PDB entry 7WB4 | electron microscopy, 5.60 A resolution (low resolution: residue-level contacts below are approximate; hydrogen-bond / salt-bridge calls are withheld) | chains h and g of the 27 polymer chains in the assembly

Chain h:
Protein: GATOR complex protein SEC13
Organism: Xenopus laevis
UniProt: Q7ZYJ8 (Q7ZYJ8_XENLA); numbering as in UniProt (aligned over 1-320)
Amino-acid sequence (320 residues; numbered 1 to 320; the number before each row is that of its first residue):
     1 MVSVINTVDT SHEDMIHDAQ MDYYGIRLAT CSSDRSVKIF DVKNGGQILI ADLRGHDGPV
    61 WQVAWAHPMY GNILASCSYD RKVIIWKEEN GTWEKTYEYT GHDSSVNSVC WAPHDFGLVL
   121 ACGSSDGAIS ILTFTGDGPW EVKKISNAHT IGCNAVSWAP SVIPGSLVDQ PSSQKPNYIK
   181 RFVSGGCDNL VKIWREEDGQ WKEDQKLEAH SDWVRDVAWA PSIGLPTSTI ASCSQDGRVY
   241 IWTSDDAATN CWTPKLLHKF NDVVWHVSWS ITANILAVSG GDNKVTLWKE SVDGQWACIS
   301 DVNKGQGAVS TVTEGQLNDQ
Disordered / not traced: 308-320

Chain g:
Protein: Nuclear pore complex protein Nup96
Organism: Xenopus laevis
UniProt: A0A1L8HBE3 (A0A1L8HBE3_XENLA); residues 1-923 here correspond to UniProt positions 820-1742 (UniProt number = residue number + 819)
Amino-acid sequence (923 residues; numbered 1 to 923; the number before each row is that of its first residue):
     1 SKYGLQDSDE EDDQLNNAEA KKLKAAPVPP QGKPPPLQQA TLPGKVTPPP QSPAVDQLDR
    61 VLELDSDMAD ITQDQDLDSV AEEQDITEEQ EPLSASSHIA SSLGINPHAL QVMKASLLLE
   121 EEDGEMINRF SSFPSSMDPY PDVRSPRLFP SSHAKRTSSM GLLQSKFASP SISRISETAQ
   181 GSHSPRILPV TPWSVPAPLA PTFVIPRPAP ETHLRTVGTR RQQELVPLEK SVTHGRGSLL
   241 IDMGLFMGRS FRVGWGPNWT LVHNGDKLTE RLNAEEDQNM DTIDYGFLPK PTSAKSLTES
   301 PFKVHMEKLS LEQKSRELQS YLMPLEIELK NSSVDRSAQC PHFKPNAGVA AIHDYAGWVR
   361 NLSNEAGELE AVVKQWGLTW TLCESLWGQL KELEASLDEP NEYVRNLERR KAFSHWLAHT
   421 AEERIEEEVS LYGPERHVEA VFSFLTGGRI SDACRLAQKS GDHRLSLLLS QMVGSQEMRE
   481 LISLQLVDWN KLQVDHYIQE ERLRVFCLLS GTPVWRSSDN RSINVCSQLD WKRTLAVHLW
   541 YMLPPTATIA QALRLYERAF QEHEEGEPYA CYPLPPYLED CSISLGDEPS AKFSSLQRDV
   601 CVHLLKLYSE RQYDLCQLLD PSSVTPDPLD YRLSWHLWMV LQALNYTHLS EHRQGTLHAS
   661 YAAQLENVGL WEWAIFVLLH IPHPHIREAG VRELLNRQCV VRESPESLAK ENFLIHRLCV
   721 PAQWVHEAKA IRSRRDGDRH KEALYLLKGH QWNPCHKLVT RHLAADAVIN ENYRYLQSFL
   781 GELSNPEHCK HIQDWETAGK VYLDYIRVID MLNLIQQDES SGCELEKLHT KVMSLCKWVE
   841 LIHCYTAKDR LAQSEMAKRV ANILRVVLSL QQPPESMSDS SEPRVPLRLL APHIGRLPMP
   901 EDYALEELRG LTQSYLRELI CDS
Disordered / not traced: 1-214, 267-299, 470-473

Chain h / chain g interface:
Contacting residue pairs (30):
  M1(h) with E312(g)
  V2(h) with K308(g); L309(g); S310(g)
  S3(h) with K308(g)
  I5(h) with K308(g)
  N6(h) with M306(g)
  V8(h) with V304(g)
  H17(h) with F251(g); R252(g)
  D18(h) with R252(g)
  P68(h) with R735(g)
  N72(h) with R735(g)
  S166(h) with H685(g)
  I223(h) with A659(g)
  G224(h) with I686(g)
  H266(h) with F251(g); R252(g); V253(g)
  S268(h) with G254(g); W255(g)
  W269(h) with W255(g)
  I271(h) with P257(g)
  T272(h) with A659(g); A663(g)
  A273(h) with A663(g)
  S279(h) with F251(g)
  V292(h) with C616(g)
  K304(h) with D266(g)
  G305(h) with D266(g)
Interface residues without a listed pair, chain h (33 interface residues in all): V4, I16, A19, M69, G71, L167, W265, A277, D293, Q306
Interface residues without a listed pair, chain g (29 interface residues in all): S250, V262, N264, G265, E307, L619, D620, G655, P684, R734

In short:
33 residues of chain h face 29 of chain g across their interface.
Here chain h is GATOR complex protein SEC13 and chain g is Nuclear pore complex protein Nup96, both from
Xenopus laevis. Entry 7WB4 (Cryo-EM structure of the NR subunit from X. laevis NPC) was determined by electron
microscopy.
